PDB entry 6M32 | electron microscopy, 2.70 A resolution | chains B and A of the 7 polymer chains in the assembly

Chain B:
Protein: Photosystem P840 reaction center iron-sulfur protein
From: Chlorobaculum tepidum (strain ATCC 49652 / DSM 12025 / NBRC 103806 / TLS)
Reference sequence: Q8KAY1 (Q8KAY1_CHLTE); numbering as in UniProt (aligned over 1-231)
Amino-acid sequence (231 residues; row label = number of the first residue in the row):
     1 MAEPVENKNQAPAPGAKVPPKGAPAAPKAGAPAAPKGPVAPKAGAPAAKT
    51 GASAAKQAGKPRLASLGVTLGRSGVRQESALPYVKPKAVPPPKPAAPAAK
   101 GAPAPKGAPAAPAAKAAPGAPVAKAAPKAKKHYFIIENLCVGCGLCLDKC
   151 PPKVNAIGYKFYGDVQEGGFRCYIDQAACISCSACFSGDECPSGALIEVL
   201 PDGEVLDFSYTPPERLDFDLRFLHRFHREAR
Not modelled in the structure: 1-128, 224-231
Ion coordination: 4Fe-4S cluster Fe site 1: C140, C143, C146, C191; 4Fe-4S cluster Fe site 2: C150, C179, C182, C185
Residues lining bound ligands:
  - 4Fe-4S cluster (SF4), molecule 1: Y133, K149, C150, P151, V154, A156, I157, I174, C179, I180, S181, C182, S183, A184, C185
  - 4Fe-4S cluster (SF4), molecule 2: I135, C140, V141, G142, C143, G144, L145, C146, C172, E190, C191, P192, S193, A195, L196

Chain A:
Protein: Photosystem P840 reaction center, large subunit
From: Chlorobaculum tepidum TLS
Reference sequence: Q8KAY0 (Q8KAY0_CHLTE); numbering as in UniProt (aligned over 1-731)
Amino-acid sequence (731 residues; numbered 1 to 731; the number before each row is that of its first residue):
     1 MAEQVKPAGVKPKGTVPPPKGNAPAPKANGAPGGASVIKEQDAAKMRRFL
    51 FQRTETRSTKWYQIFDTEKLDDEQVVGGHLALLGVLGFIMGIYYISGIQV
   101 FPWGAPGFHDNWFYLTIKPRMVSLGIDTYSTKTADLEAAGARLLGWAAFH
   151 FLVGSVLIFGGWRHWTHNLTNPFTGRCGNFRDFRFLGKFGDVVFNGTSAK
   201 SYKEALGPHAVYMSLLFLGWGIVMWAILGFAPIPDFQTINSETFMSFVFA
   251 VIFFALGIYWWNNPPNAAIHLNDDMKAAFSVHLTAIGYINIALGCIAFVA
   301 FQQPSFAPYYKELDKLVFYLYGEPFNRVSFNFVEQGGKVISGAKEFADFP
   351 AYAILPKSGEAFGMARVVTNLIVFNHIICGVLYVFAGVYHGGQYLLKIQL
   401 NGMYNQIKSIWITKGRDQEVQVKILGTVMALCFATMLSVYAVIVWNTICE
   451 LNIFGTNITMSFYWLKPLPIFQWMFADPSINDWVMAHVITAGSLFSLIAL
   501 VRIAFFAHTSPLWDDLGLKKNSYSFPCLGPVYGGTCGVSIQDQLWFAMLW
   551 GIKGLSAVCWYIDGAWIASMMYGVPAADAKAWDSIAHLHHHYTSGIFYYF
   601 WTETVTIFSSSHLSTILMIGHLVWFISFAVWFEDRGSRLEGADIQTRTIR
   651 WLGKKFLNRDVNFRFPVLTISDSKLAGTFLYFGGTFMLVFLFLANGFYQT
   701 NSPLPPPVSHAAVSGQQMLAQLVDTLMKMIA
Not modelled in the structure: 1-58, 184-197, 333-340, 709-731
Ion coordination: bacteriochlorophyll a Mg (8 sites), coordinated by H79, H150, H209, E242, H282, N375, H376, H487; 4Fe-4S cluster Fe: C527, C536 (shared with 2 residues of chain a); Ca2+: D563, E603, F692, N695, G696; Bacteriochlorophyll A isomer Mg near H621 (its only coordinating residue here)
Residues lining bound ligands:
  - bacteriochlorophyll a (BCL), molecule 1: Y62, Q63, I64, F65, D66, K276, F279, L283, L382, Y383, A386, Y389, H390, Q393, Y523, Q541, W545, M548, L675, F679
  - bacteriochlorophyll a (BCL), molecule 2: F65, L70, Q74, V75, G78, H79, L82, W165, D274, M275, A278, F279, H282, L283, I286
  - bacteriochlorophyll a (BCL), molecule 3: D72, V75, V76, H79, L80, L83, V153, V156, L157, F180, F183, S198, A199, K200, S201, A205, P208, H209, Y212, L216
  - bacteriochlorophyll a (BCL), molecule 4: L80, V156, F159, G160, R163, H164, N168, L169, T170, N171, P172, R176, F180, F183, Y212
  - bacteriochlorophyll a (BCL), molecule 5: L83, L86, G87, M90, Y94, I117, R120, M121, L124, I126, W146, F149, H150, V153, G154, L157, M213, L216, F217, W220, V223, L293
  - bacteriochlorophyll a (BCL), molecule 6: L86, I89, M90, T116, I117, R120, I286, N290, L293, I372, N375, H376, C379, Y383
  - bacteriochlorophyll a (BCL), molecule 7: Y93, W112, F113, T116, I117, L371, I372, F374, N375, I378, C379, L382, F679, F682, G683, F686, M687, V689, F690, L693
  - bacteriochlorophyll a (BCL), molecule 8: D110, N111, W112, F113, L320, Y321, G322, H612, T615, I616, I619, M687, F690
  - bacteriochlorophyll a (BCL), molecule 9: P119, R120, S123, F217, W220, F236, Q237, T238, I239, S241, E242, M245, S246, F249, F301, S305, F306, Y309, Y310
  - bacteriochlorophyll a (BCL), molecule 10: Y202, K203, A205, L206, G207, H209, M213, P265, H270, D274, A278, V281, H282, A285, I286
  - bacteriochlorophyll a (BCL), molecule 11: I269, H270, A277, S280, V281, T284, A285, Y288, V388, G391, G392, Y394, L395, W411, I412, K414, G415, L497, L500, A504, F505
  - bacteriochlorophyll a (BCL), molecule 12: L431, A434, T435, S438, K466, P467, L468, F471, F475, W483, A486, H487, T490
  - F26 (2-[(1E,3E,5E,7E,9E,11E,13E,15E,17E,19E)-3,7,12,16,20,24-hexamethylpentacosa-1,3,5,7,9,11,13,15,17,19,23-undecaenyl]-1,3,4-trimethyl-benzene): H79, L82, L83, L86, Y202, H209, H282
  - F39 ([(2R,3S,4S,5R,6R)-6-[(10E,12E,14E)-2,6,10,14,19,23-hexamethyl-25-(2,3,6-trimethylphenyl)pentacosa-6,8,10,12,14,16,18,20,22,24-decaen-2-yl]oxy-3,4,5-tris(oxidanyl)oxan-2-yl]methyl dodecanoate): F236, Q237, Y288, A292, L293, C295, I296, A297, V299, A300, F301, Q303, S305, F306, I372, H376, W411, V501, A504, F505
  - Chlorophyll A ester (G2O), molecule 1: M429, C432, F433, M436, L437, Y440, F495, I498, R502, F546, L549, W550
  - Chlorophyll A ester (G2O), molecule 2: M436, Y440, V444, I448, F495, L549, W550, K553, M570, F597, F600, W624, Y681
  - Chlorophyll A ester (G2O), molecule 3: M618, I619, H621, L622, W624, F625, F628
  - Chlorophyll A ester (G2O), molecule 4: L622, F625, I626, F628, A629, F632, D634, S637, R638, G641, A642, Q645
  - Bacteriochlorophyll A isomer (GS0), molecule 1: Y440, I443, V488, A491, G492, I552, K553, S556, A557, W560, I596, F600, T604, I607, L617, H621, W624, Y681, T685, L688, V689, F692
  - Bacteriochlorophyll A isomer (GS0), molecule 2: F597, F600, W601
  - 4Fe-4S cluster (SF4): C527, G529, P530, T535, C536, E633, I670

How chain B and chain A interact:
Contacting residue pairs - 20 pairs, chain B then chain A:
  C143(B) with L528(A)
  V165(B) with P530(A)
  Q166(B) with P530(A); V531(A); Y532(A), hydrogen bond (backbone-backbone); G533(A), hydrogen bond (backbone-backbone)
  G168(B) with V531(A)
  F170(B) with P530(A)
  D189(B) with N521(A)
  E190(B) with N521(A)
  C191(B) with K519(A), hydrogen bond (backbone-side chain); N521(A)
  P192(B) with G517(A); L518(A); K519(A), hydrogen bond (backbone-backbone); L528(A), hydrophobic
  S193(B) with G517(A)
  F208(B) with K519(A)
  Y210(B) with N401(A)
  R215(B) with N405(A)
Interface residues without a listed pair, chain B (18 interface residues in all): V141, G142, E167, P212, P213
Interface residues without a listed pair, chain A (13 interface residues in all): G402, Q406

Summary:
The interface between chain B and chain A involves 18 residues on one side and 13 on the other, with 4
hydrogen bonds. Polar pairs include C191(B)-K519(A), Q166(B)-Y532(A) and Q166(B)-G533(A). Ligands of chain B:
4Fe-4S cluster.
Here chain B is Photosystem P840 reaction center iron-sulfur protein (Chlorobaculum tepidum (strain ATCC 49652
/ DSM 12025 / NBRC 103806 / TLS)) and chain A is Photosystem P840 reaction center, large subunit
(Chlorobaculum tepidum TLS). Entry 6M32 (Cryo-EM structure of FMO-RC complex from green sulfur bacteria) was
determined by electron microscopy.
